9N5B - chains A and B of the 13 polymer chains in the assembly; structure by X-ray diffraction, 3.10 A resolution.

Chain A:
Protein: DNA-directed RNA polymerase II subunit RPB1
Organism: Saccharomyces cerevisiae S288C
Notes: EC 2.7.7.6
UniProtKB: P04050 (RPB1_YEAST); residue numbers follow UniProt; this construct covers 1-1733
Amino-acid sequence (1733 residues; each row starts with the number of its first residue):
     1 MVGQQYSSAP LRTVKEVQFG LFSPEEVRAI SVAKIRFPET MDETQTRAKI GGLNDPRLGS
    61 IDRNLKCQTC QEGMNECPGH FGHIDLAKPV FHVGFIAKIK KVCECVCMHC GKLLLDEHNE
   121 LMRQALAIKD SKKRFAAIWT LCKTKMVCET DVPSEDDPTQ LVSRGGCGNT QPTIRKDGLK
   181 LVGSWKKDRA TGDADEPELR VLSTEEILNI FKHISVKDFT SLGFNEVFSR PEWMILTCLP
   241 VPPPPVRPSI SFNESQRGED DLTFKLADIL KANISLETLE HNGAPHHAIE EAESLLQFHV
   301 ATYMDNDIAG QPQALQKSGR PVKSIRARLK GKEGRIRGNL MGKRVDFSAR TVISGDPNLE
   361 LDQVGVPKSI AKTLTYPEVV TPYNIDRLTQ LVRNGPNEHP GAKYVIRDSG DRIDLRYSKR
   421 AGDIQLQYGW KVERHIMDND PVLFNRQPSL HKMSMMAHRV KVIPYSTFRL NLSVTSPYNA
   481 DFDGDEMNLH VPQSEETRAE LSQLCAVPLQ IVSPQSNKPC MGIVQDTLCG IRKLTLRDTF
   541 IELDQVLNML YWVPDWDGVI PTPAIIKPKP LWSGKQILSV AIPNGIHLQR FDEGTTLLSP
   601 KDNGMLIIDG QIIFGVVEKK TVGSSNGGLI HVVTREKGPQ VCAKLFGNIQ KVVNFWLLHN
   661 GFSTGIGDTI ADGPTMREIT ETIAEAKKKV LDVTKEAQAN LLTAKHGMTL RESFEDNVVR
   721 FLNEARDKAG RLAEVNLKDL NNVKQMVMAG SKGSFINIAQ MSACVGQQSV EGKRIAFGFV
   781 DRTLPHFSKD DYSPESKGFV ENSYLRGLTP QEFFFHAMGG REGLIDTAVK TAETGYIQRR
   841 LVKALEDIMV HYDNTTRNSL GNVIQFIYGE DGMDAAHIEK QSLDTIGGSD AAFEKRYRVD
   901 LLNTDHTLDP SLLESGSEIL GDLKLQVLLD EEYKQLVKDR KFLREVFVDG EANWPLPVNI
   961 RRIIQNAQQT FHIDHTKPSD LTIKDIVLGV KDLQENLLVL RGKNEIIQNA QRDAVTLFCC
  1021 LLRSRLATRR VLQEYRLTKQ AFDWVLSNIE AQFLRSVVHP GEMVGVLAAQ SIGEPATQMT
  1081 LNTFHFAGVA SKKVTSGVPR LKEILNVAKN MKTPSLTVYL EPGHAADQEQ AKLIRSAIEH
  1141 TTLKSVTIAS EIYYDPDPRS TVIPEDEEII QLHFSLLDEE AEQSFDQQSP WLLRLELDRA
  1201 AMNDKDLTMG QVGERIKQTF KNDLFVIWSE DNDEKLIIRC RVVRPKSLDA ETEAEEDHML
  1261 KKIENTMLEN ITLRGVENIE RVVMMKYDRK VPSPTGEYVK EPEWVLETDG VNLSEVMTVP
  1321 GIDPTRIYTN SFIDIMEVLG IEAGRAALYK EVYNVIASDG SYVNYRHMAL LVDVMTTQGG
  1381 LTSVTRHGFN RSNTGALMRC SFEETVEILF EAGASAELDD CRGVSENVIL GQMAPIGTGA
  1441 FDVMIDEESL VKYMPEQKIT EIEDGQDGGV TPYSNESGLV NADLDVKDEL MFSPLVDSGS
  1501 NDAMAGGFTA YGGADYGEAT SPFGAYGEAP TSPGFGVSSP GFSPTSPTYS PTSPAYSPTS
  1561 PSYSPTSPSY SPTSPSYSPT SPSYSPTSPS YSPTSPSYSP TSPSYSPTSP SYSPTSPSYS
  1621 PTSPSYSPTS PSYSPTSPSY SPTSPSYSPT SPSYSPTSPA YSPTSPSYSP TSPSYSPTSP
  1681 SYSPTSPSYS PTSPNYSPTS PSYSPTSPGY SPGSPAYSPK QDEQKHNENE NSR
Not modelled in the structure: 1-2, 154-160, 187-198, 250-256, 1082-1091, 1177-1186, 1244-1256, 1447-1733
UniProt features mapped onto this chain:
  - region: Pro248 to Asp260 (Lid loop), Asn306 to Lys323 (Rudder loop), Pro810 to Glu822 (Bridging helix)
  - binding site (Zn(2+)): Cys67, Cys70, Cys77, His80, Cys107, Cys110, Cys148, Cys167
  - binding site (Mg(2+)): Asp481, Asp483, Asp485
  - modified residue: Thr1471 (Phosphothreonine)
  - cross-link (Glycyl lysine isopeptide (Lys-Gly)): Lys695 (interchain with G-Cter in ubiquitin), Lys1246 (interchain with G-Cter in ubiquitin), Lys1350 (interchain with G-Cter in ubiquitin)
Bound ions: Zn2+ site 1: Cys67, Cys70, Cys77, His80; Zn2+ site 2: Cys107, Cys110, Cys148, Cys167; Mg2+: Asp481, Asp485 (shared with 1 residue of chain R)

Chain B:
Protein: DNA-directed RNA polymerase II subunit RPB2
Organism: Saccharomyces cerevisiae S288C
Notes: EC 2.7.7.6
UniProtKB: P08518 (RPB2_YEAST); numbering as in UniProt (aligned over 1-1224)
Amino-acid sequence (1224 residues; row label = number of the first residue in the row):
     1 MSDLANSEKY YDEDPYGFED ESAPITAEDS WAVISAFFRE KGLVSQQLDS FNQFVDYTLQ
    61 DIICEDSTLI LEQLAQHTTE SDNISRKYEI SFGKIYVTKP MVNESDGVTH ALYPQEARLR
   121 NLTYSSGLFV DVKKRTYEAI DVPGRELKYE LIAEESEDDS ESGKVFIGRL PIMLRSKNCY
   181 LSEATESDLY KLKECPFDMG GYFIINGSEK VLIAQERSAG NIVQVFKKAA PSPISHVAEI
   241 RSALEKGSRF ISTLQVKLYG REGSSARTIK ATLPYIKQDI PIVIIFRALG IIPDGEILEH
   301 ICYDVNDWQM LEMLKPCVED GFVIQDRETA LDFIGRRGTA LGIKKEKRIQ YAKDILQKEF
   361 LPHITQLEGF ESRKAFFLGY MINRLLLCAL DRKDQDDRDH FGKKRLDLAG PLLAQLFKTL
   421 FKKLTKDIFR YMQRTVEEAH DFNMKLAINA KTITSGLKYA LATGNWGEQK KAMSSRAGVS
   481 QVLNRYTYSS TLSHLRRTNT PIGRDGKLAK PRQLHNTHWG LVCPAETPEG QACGLVKNLS
   541 LMSCISVGTD PMPIITFLSE WGMEPLEDYV PHQSPDATRV FVNGVWHGVH RNPARLMETL
   601 RTLRRKGDIN PEVSMIRDIR EKELKIFTDA GRVYRPLFIV EDDESLGHKE LKVRKGHIAK
   661 LMATEYQDIE GGFEDVEEYT WSSLLNEGLV EYIDAEEEES ILIAMQPEDL EPAEANEEND
   721 LDVDPAKRIR VSHHATTFTH CEIHPSMILG VAASIIPFPD HNQSPRNTYQ SAMGKQAMGV
   781 FLTNYNVRMD TMANILYYPQ KPLGTTRAME YLKFRELPAG QNAIVAIACY SGYNQEDSMI
   841 MNQSSIDRGL FRSLFFRSYM DQEKKYGMSI TETFEKPQRT NTLRMKHGTY DKLDDDGLIA
   901 PGVRVSGEDV IIGKTTPISP DEEELGQRTA YHSKRDASTP LRSTENGIVD QVLVTTNQDG
   961 LKFVKVRVRT TKIPQIGDKF ASRHGQKGTI GITYRREDMP FTAEGIVPDL IINPHAIPSR
  1021 MTVAHLIECL LSKVAALSGN EGDASPFTDI TVEGISKLLR EHGYQSRGFE VMYNGHTGKK
  1081 LMAQIFFGPT YYQRLRHMVD DKIHARARGP MQVLTRQPVE GRSRDGGLRF GEMERDCMIA
  1141 HGAASFLKER LMEASDAFRV HICGICGLMT VIAKLNHNQF ECKGCDNKID IYQIHIPYAA
  1201 KLLFQELMAM NITPRLYTDR SRDF
Not modelled in the structure: 1-19, 74-85, 139-161, 338-344, 439-445, 503-508, 644-646, 669-675, 715-720, 920-929, 1222-1224
Bound ions: Zn2+: Cys1163, Cys1166, Cys1182

Chain A / chain B interface:
Residue-residue contacts (398; chain A residue first):
  Gln4(A) - Phe1158(B)
  Gln4(A) - Arg1159(B)  hydrogen bond (side chain-backbone)
  Gln5(A) - Arg1159(B)  hydrogen bond (backbone-side chain)
  Gln5(A) - Leu1175(B)
  Tyr6(A) - Arg1159(B)
  Tyr6(A) - Leu1175(B)
  Ser7(A) - Arg1159(B)
  Ser7(A) - His1161(B)  hydrogen bond
  Ser7(A) - Leu1175(B)
  Ser7(A) - Phe1180(B)
  Ser7(A) - Gln1193(B)  hydrogen bond (backbone-side chain)
  Ser8(A) - Asn1178(B)
  Ala9(A) - His1161(B)
  Ala9(A) - Gln1193(B)  hydrogen bond (backbone-side chain)
  Pro10(A) - Ile1191(B)
  Pro10(A) - Tyr1192(B)
  Pro10(A) - Gln1193(B)  hydrogen bond (backbone-backbone)
  Leu11(A) - Gln1193(B)
  Arg12(A) - Tyr1192(B)  hydrogen bond
  Arg12(A) - Gln1193(B)  hydrogen bond (backbone-backbone)
  Arg12(A) - Ile1194(B)
  Arg12(A) - Thr1218(B)
  Thr13(A) - Thr1218(B)
  Val14(A) - Tyr1217(B)
  Lys15(A) - Tyr1217(B)  hydrogen bond (backbone-backbone)
  Lys15(A) - Thr1218(B)
  Lys15(A) - Arg1220(B)
  Glu16(A) - Arg1215(B)
  Glu16(A) - Leu1216(B)
  Glu16(A) - Tyr1217(B)  hydrogen bond (backbone-backbone)
  Glu16(A) - Arg1220(B)
  Glu16(A) - Ser1221(B)  hydrogen bond (side chain-backbone)
  Val17(A) - Arg1215(B)
  Gln18(A) - Thr1213(B)
  Gln18(A) - Arg1215(B)  hydrogen bond (backbone-backbone)
  Phe19(A) - Ile1212(B)  hydrophobic
  Phe19(A) - Thr1213(B)
  Gly20(A) - Ile1212(B)
  Gly20(A) - Thr1213(B)  hydrogen bond (backbone-side chain)
  Leu21(A) - Asn1211(B)
  Leu21(A) - Thr1213(B)
  Phe22(A) - Leu1168(B)  hydrophobic
  Phe22(A) - Met1208(B)  hydrophobic
  Phe22(A) - Asn1211(B)  hydrogen bond (backbone-side chain)
  Phe22(A) - Ile1212(B)
  Phe22(A) - Thr1213(B)
  Glu26(A) - Cys1166(B)
  Glu26(A) - Arg1215(B)  salt bridge
  Ala29(A) - Lys1183(B)
  Ala29(A) - Gly1184(B)  hydrogen bond (backbone-backbone)
  Ile30(A) - Thr1170(B)
  Ile30(A) - Lys1183(B)
  Ser31(A) - Lys1183(B)
  Val32(A) - Lys1183(B)
  Arg47(A) - Ile918(B)
  Arg47(A) - Ser919(B)
  Thr69(A) - Lys1174(B)
  Cys70(A) - Ala1173(B)
  Gln71(A) - Lys1174(B)
  Gln71(A) - Asn1176(B)  hydrogen bond
  Gln71(A) - His1177(B)  hydrogen bond
  Glu72(A) - Leu1175(B)
  Met74(A) - Arg1116(B)  hydrogen bond (backbone-side chain)
  Asn75(A) - Arg1116(B)  hydrogen bond (backbone-side chain)
  Asn75(A) - Phe1158(B)
  Glu76(A) - Phe1158(B)
  Glu76(A) - Arg1159(B)  salt bridge
  Glu76(A) - His1161(B)
  Glu76(A) - Leu1175(B)
  Pro78(A) - Lys1201(B)  hydrogen bond (backbone-side chain)
  Pro78(A) - Gln1205(B)  hydrogen bond (backbone-side chain)
  Gly79(A) - Gln1205(B)  hydrogen bond (backbone-side chain)
  Phe81(A) - Gln1205(B)
  Phe81(A) - Met1208(B)  hydrophobic
  His92(A) - Met1210(B)  hydrogen bond (side chain-backbone)
  Leu236(A) - Asn1211(B)
  Pro240(A) - Met1208(B)
  Pro240(A) - Ala1209(B)
  Pro242(A) - Ala1209(B)
  Pro245(A) - Leu1114(B)
  Pro245(A) - Tyr1198(B)
  Pro245(A) - Leu1202(B)
  Val246(A) - Leu1114(B)
  Val246(A) - Leu1202(B)  hydrophobic
  Val246(A) - Gln1205(B)
  Tyr303(A) - Ala1209(B)
  Met304(A) - Met1210(B)
  Ile325(A) - Glu1206(B)
  Ile325(A) - Met1210(B)  hydrophobic
  Arg328(A) - Glu1206(B)  salt bridge
  Leu329(A) - Leu1203(B)  hydrophobic
  Leu329(A) - Met1210(B)  hydrophobic
  Arg335(A) - Leu1202(B)
  Arg335(A) - Glu1206(B)  salt bridge
  Ile336(A) - Leu1203(B)  hydrophobic
  Arg337(A) - Arg1129(B)  hydrogen bond (backbone-side chain)
  Arg337(A) - Glu1132(B)  salt bridge
  Gly338(A) - Arg1129(B)  hydrogen bond (backbone-side chain)
  Asn339(A) - Thr1115(B)
  Asn339(A) - Gln1117(B)
  Asn339(A) - Ala1199(B)
  Leu340(A) - Ala1199(B)  hydrophobic
  Leu340(A) - Ala1200(B)
  Leu340(A) - Leu1203(B)  hydrophobic
  Met341(A) - Glu1132(B)
  Met341(A) - Arg1135(B)
  Gly342(A) - Arg1129(B)  hydrogen bond (backbone-side chain)
  Gly342(A) - Phe1130(B)
  Lys343(A) - Gln1117(B)
  Lys343(A) - Leu1128(B)
  Lys343(A) - Arg1129(B)
  Lys343(A) - Phe1130(B)  hydrogen bond (backbone-backbone)
  Lys343(A) - Leu1151(B)  hydrogen bond (side chain-backbone)
  Lys343(A) - Ser1155(B)
  Lys343(A) - Asp1156(B)  salt bridge
  Lys343(A) - Pro1197(B)
  Arg344(A) - Pro1118(B)
  Arg344(A) - Glu1120(B)  salt bridge
  Arg344(A) - Gly1127(B)  hydrogen bond (side chain-backbone)
  Arg344(A) - Leu1128(B)
  Arg344(A) - Arg1129(B)
  Arg344(A) - Ala1154(B)
  Arg344(A) - Ser1155(B)  hydrogen bond (backbone-side chain)
  Val345(A) - Gly1127(B)
  Val345(A) - Leu1128(B)  hydrogen bond (backbone-backbone)
  Val345(A) - Phe1130(B)  hydrophobic
  Val345(A) - Arg1150(B)
  Val345(A) - Ala1154(B)
  Asp346(A) - Arg1106(B)  salt bridge
  Asp346(A) - Ala1107(B)
  Asp346(A) - Arg1108(B)
  Asp346(A) - Gly1109(B)
  Asp346(A) - Met1111(B)
  Asp346(A) - Pro1118(B)
  Asp346(A) - Arg1150(B)  hydrogen bond (backbone-side chain)
  Asp346(A) - Ala1154(B)  hydrogen bond (backbone-backbone)
  Phe347(A) - Ala1107(B)  hydrogen bond (backbone-backbone)
  Phe347(A) - Arg1150(B)  hydrogen bond (backbone-side chain)
  Ser348(A) - His1104(B)
  Ser348(A) - Ala1105(B)
  Ser348(A) - Arg1106(B)  hydrogen bond (backbone-backbone)
  Ser348(A) - Leu1128(B)  hydrogen bond (side chain-backbone)
  Ala349(A) - His1104(B)
  Arg350(A) - Lys1102(B)
  Arg350(A) - Ile1103(B)
  Arg350(A) - His1104(B)  hydrogen bond (backbone-backbone)
  Arg350(A) - Leu1128(B)
  Thr351(A) - Ile1103(B)
  Val352(A) - Gly977(B)
  Gly355(A) - Tyr833(B)
  Asp356(A) - Tyr833(B)  hydrogen bond
  Pro357(A) - Ser831(B)
  Pro357(A) - Gly832(B)
  Pro357(A) - Tyr833(B)  hydrophobic
  Asn358(A) - Tyr833(B)  hydrogen bond
  Ile370(A) - Ile1103(B)  hydrophobic
  Thr373(A) - Ala1105(B)
  Thr373(A) - Ala1107(B)
  Leu374(A) - Ala1107(B)
  Tyr404(A) - Arg1108(B)
  Arg412(A) - Arg1108(B)
  Glu433(A) - Arg1108(B)  salt bridge
  Leu443(A) - Met1138(B)  hydrophobic
  Leu443(A) - Phe1146(B)  hydrophobic
  Asn445(A) - Glu1134(B)
  Gln447(A) - Glu1134(B)  hydrogen bond
  Ser449(A) - Met1133(B)
  Ser449(A) - Glu1134(B)  hydrogen bond
  Ser449(A) - Cys1137(B)
  His451(A) - Cys1137(B)  hydrogen bond (backbone-side chain)
  Lys452(A) - Ala1140(B)
  Lys452(A) - His1141(B)  hydrogen bond (backbone-side chain)
  Met455(A) - Phe1130(B)  hydrophobic
  Met455(A) - Glu1134(B)
  Met455(A) - Cys1137(B)  hydrophobic
  Met455(A) - Met1138(B)  hydrophobic
  Met455(A) - His1141(B)
  Tyr465(A) - Ile976(B)  hydrophobic
  Ser466(A) - Gln975(B)
  Ser466(A) - Val1099(B)
  Ser466(A) - Asp1100(B)  hydrogen bond
  Ser466(A) - Ile1103(B)
  Thr467(A) - Ile976(B)
  Thr467(A) - Gly977(B)
  Arg469(A) - Tyr833(B)
  Arg469(A) - Ile976(B)
  Arg469(A) - Gly991(B)  hydrogen bond (side chain-backbone)
  Leu472(A) - Gln835(B)
  Thr475(A) - Glu836(B)
  Ala480(A) - Glu836(B)
  Asp481(A) - Glu836(B)
  Asp481(A) - Asp837(B)
  Phe482(A) - Gln835(B)
  Phe482(A) - Glu836(B)  hydrogen bond (backbone-backbone)
  Phe482(A) - Asp837(B)
  Phe482(A) - Thr989(B)  hydrogen bond (backbone-side chain)
  Asp483(A) - Asp837(B)
  Asp483(A) - Lys979(B)
  Asp483(A) - Lys987(B)
  Asp483(A) - Thr989(B)
  Gly484(A) - Thr989(B)
  Glu486(A) - Lys1102(B)
  Asn488(A) - Leu1128(B)
  His490(A) - Phe1130(B)
  His490(A) - Arg1150(B)  hydrogen bond
  Val491(A) - Arg1150(B)  hydrogen bond (backbone-side chain)
  Pro492(A) - Glu1149(B)
  Gln493(A) - Glu1149(B)  hydrogen bond (backbone-side chain)
  Ser494(A) - Glu1149(B)  hydrogen bond
  Thr497(A) - Phe1146(B)
  Thr497(A) - Glu1149(B)  hydrogen bond
  Glu500(A) - Ala1143(B)
  Glu500(A) - Ala1144(B)
  Glu500(A) - Ser1145(B)  hydrogen bond
  Glu500(A) - Phe1146(B)  hydrogen bond (side chain-backbone)
  Leu501(A) - Phe1146(B)  hydrophobic
  Leu504(A) - Gly1142(B)
  Cys505(A) - Met1138(B)  hydrophobic
  Cys505(A) - His1141(B)
  Gln510(A) - His1141(B)  hydrogen bond
  Val524(A) - Gln835(B)
  Gln525(A) - Gln835(B)
  Gln525(A) - Glu836(B)  hydrogen bond (side chain-backbone)
  Gln525(A) - His1015(B)
  Asp526(A) - Cys829(B)  hydrogen bond
  Asp526(A) - Asn834(B)
  Asp526(A) - Gln835(B)
  Asp526(A) - Asn1013(B)  hydrogen bond
  Asp526(A) - His1015(B)  hydrogen bond (backbone-side chain)
  Cys529(A) - His1015(B)
  Leu657(A) - Cys829(B)  hydrophobic
  Leu658(A) - Tyr830(B)  hydrophobic
  Leu658(A) - Ser831(B)
  Leu658(A) - Leu1081(B)
  His659(A) - Asn1074(B)  hydrogen bond
  His659(A) - Thr1077(B)
  His659(A) - Leu1081(B)
  Asn660(A) - Leu1081(B)
  Asn660(A) - Met1082(B)  hydrogen bond (backbone-backbone)
  Asn660(A) - Ala1083(B)  hydrogen bond (backbone-backbone)
  Gly661(A) - Ala1083(B)
  Phe662(A) - Ile827(B)
  Phe662(A) - Ala828(B)
  Phe662(A) - Cys829(B)  hydrogen bond (backbone-backbone)
  Phe662(A) - Pro1014(B)
  Phe662(A) - Ala1083(B)
  Ser663(A) - Ile827(B)  hydrogen bond (side chain-backbone)
  Ser663(A) - Pro1014(B)
  Ser663(A) - Gln1084(B)
  Ser663(A) - Ile1085(B)
  Ser663(A) - Phe1086(B)  hydrogen bond (side chain-backbone)
  Thr664(A) - Ile827(B)
  Thr664(A) - Pro1014(B)
  Thr664(A) - Phe1086(B)
  Gly665(A) - Leu1026(B)
  Gly665(A) - Phe1069(B)
  Gly665(A) - Phe1086(B)
  Ile666(A) - Val1023(B)  hydrophobic
  Ile666(A) - Leu1026(B)  hydrophobic
  Ile666(A) - Ile1027(B)
  Ile666(A) - Leu1030(B)  hydrophobic
  Ile666(A) - Val1052(B)  hydrophobic
  Asp668(A) - Phe1069(B)
  Ile670(A) - Arg1067(B)
  Met746(A) - Pro1014(B)
  Met746(A) - His1015(B)  hydrogen bond
  Met746(A) - Pro1018(B)  hydrophobic
  Ser751(A) - His1015(B)
  Lys752(A) - His1015(B)
  Lys752(A) - Ser1019(B)
  Asn757(A) - Pro1018(B)
  Asn757(A) - Ser1019(B)
  Asn757(A) - Met1021(B)
  Gln760(A) - Met1021(B)
  Met761(A) - Met1021(B)  hydrophobic
  Met761(A) - Val1023(B)  hydrophobic
  Glu771(A) - Lys510(B)  salt bridge
  Ile775(A) - Asn516(B)
  Ala776(A) - Asn516(B)  hydrogen bond (backbone-side chain)
  Gly778(A) - His400(B)
  Gly778(A) - His515(B)
  Gly778(A) - Asn516(B)
  Phe779(A) - Asn516(B)
  Phe779(A) - Thr517(B)
  Phe779(A) - Glu698(B)
  Phe779(A) - Glu699(B)
  Val780(A) - Glu699(B)  hydrogen bond (backbone-side chain)
  Arg782(A) - Glu698(B)  hydrogen bond (side chain-backbone)
  Arg782(A) - Glu699(B)  hydrogen bond (side chain-backbone)
  Arg782(A) - Ile701(B)  hydrogen bond (side chain-backbone)
  Arg782(A) - Leu702(B)
  Thr783(A) - Asn516(B)  hydrogen bond (backbone-side chain)
  Pro785(A) - Glu698(B)
  Pro785(A) - Ile701(B)
  Pro785(A) - Leu702(B)
  Pro785(A) - Ile703(B)  hydrogen bond (backbone-backbone)
  His786(A) - Trp519(B)
  His786(A) - Leu702(B)
  His786(A) - Ile703(B)
  His786(A) - Ala704(B)
  His786(A) - Met705(B)
  His786(A) - His733(B)  hydrogen bond (backbone-side chain)
  His786(A) - Glu742(B)  salt bridge
  Phe787(A) - Leu702(B)
  Lys789(A) - Arg620(B)
  Glu795(A) - Val731(B)
  Glu801(A) - Ile729(B)
  Asn802(A) - Arg728(B)
  Asn802(A) - Ile729(B)  hydrogen bond (side chain-backbone)
  Tyr804(A) - His761(B)
  Tyr804(A) - Asn762(B)
  Tyr804(A) - Gln763(B)
  Tyr804(A) - Met1021(B)  hydrophobic
  Tyr804(A) - Val1023(B)  hydrophobic
  Leu805(A) - His761(B)
  Arg806(A) - Pro725(B)  hydrogen bond (side chain-backbone)
  Arg806(A) - Lys727(B)  hydrogen bond (side chain-backbone)
  Arg806(A) - Arg728(B)
  Arg806(A) - Ile729(B)
  Arg806(A) - His761(B)
  Gly807(A) - Arg728(B)
  Gly807(A) - Asp760(B)
  Gly807(A) - His761(B)
  Leu808(A) - Arg728(B)  hydrogen bond (backbone-side chain)
  Leu808(A) - Asp760(B)  hydrogen bond (backbone-backbone)
  Leu808(A) - Phe1047(B)
  Thr809(A) - Phe1047(B)
  Pro810(A) - Trp519(B)
  Pro810(A) - Met705(B)  hydrophobic
  Pro810(A) - Pro745(B)  hydrophobic
  Pro810(A) - Phe1047(B)
  Gln811(A) - Met705(B)
  Phe813(A) - Pro759(B)
  Phe813(A) - Asp760(B)
  Phe813(A) - Asn767(B)
  Phe813(A) - Phe1047(B)  hydrophobic
  Phe814(A) - Leu514(B)  hydrophobic
  Phe814(A) - His515(B)
  Phe814(A) - Trp519(B)  hydrophobic
  His816(A) - Gln763(B)
  His816(A) - Ser764(B)  hydrogen bond (backbone-side chain)
  Ala817(A) - Leu514(B)  hydrophobic
  Ala817(A) - Pro524(B)  hydrophobic
  Ala817(A) - Ser764(B)
  Met818(A) - Leu514(B)
  Gly820(A) - Ser764(B)
  Arg821(A) - Arg512(B)
  Arg821(A) - Leu514(B)
  Arg821(A) - Cys523(B)
  Arg821(A) - Pro524(B)  hydrogen bond (side chain-backbone)
  Arg821(A) - Ala525(B)
  Arg821(A) - Thr527(B)
  Glu822(A) - Gln513(B)
  Leu824(A) - Cys533(B)  hydrophobic
  Leu824(A) - Thr768(B)
  Ile825(A) - Arg512(B)
  Ile825(A) - Cys533(B)  hydrophobic
  Ala828(A) - Gly530(B)
  Arg839(A) - Glu1132(B)  salt bridge
  Val842(A) - Asp1136(B)
  Lys843(A) - Glu1132(B)  salt bridge
  Lys843(A) - Arg1135(B)
  Glu846(A) - Arg1135(B)  salt bridge
  Met1063(A) - Ile1139(B)
  Val1066(A) - Asp1136(B)
  Val1066(A) - Ala1140(B)  hydrophobic
  Gln1070(A) - Asp1136(B)
  Gln1070(A) - Cys1137(B)
  Lys1262(A) - Ser265(B)
  Asn1265(A) - Gly263(B)
  Glu1269(A) - Glu262(B)
  Glu1269(A) - Gly263(B)
  Leu1409(A) - Leu1207(B)  hydrophobic
  Phe1410(A) - Met1210(B)  hydrophobic
  Phe1410(A) - Ile1212(B)  hydrophobic
  Asp1420(A) - Arg1220(B)  hydrogen bond (backbone-side chain)
  Arg1422(A) - Arg1220(B)
  Val1424(A) - Ile1139(B)  hydrophobic
  Val1428(A) - Leu1147(B)  hydrophobic
  Val1428(A) - Leu1151(B)  hydrophobic
  Ile1429(A) - Pro1197(B)
  Ile1429(A) - Ala1200(B)
  Leu1430(A) - His1195(B)
  Leu1430(A) - Ile1196(B)
  Leu1430(A) - Pro1197(B)
  Leu1430(A) - Phe1204(B)  hydrophobic
  Gly1431(A) - Lys1148(B)
  Gly1431(A) - Met1152(B)
  Gly1431(A) - Pro1197(B)
  Met1433(A) - Ala1144(B)  hydrophobic
  Met1433(A) - Lys1148(B)
  Ala1434(A) - Ala1144(B)
  Ile1436(A) - Ile1139(B)  hydrophobic
  Ile1436(A) - Gly1142(B)
  Ile1436(A) - Ala1144(B)
  Gly1437(A) - Gly1142(B)
  Thr1438(A) - Gly1142(B)  hydrogen bond (side chain-backbone)
  Gly1439(A) - Ala1144(B)
Interface residues without a listed pair, chain A (216 interface residues in all): Gln68, Phe228, Leu239, Pro243, Pro248, Gly319, Arg326, Ile353, Ser354, Lys403, Pro448, Thr527, Asn654, Gly667, Thr680, Lys687, Asn742, Val743, Gly753, Asp781, Leu784, Ser788, Gln838, Leu1067, Lys1144, Lys1261, Ser1401, Val1406, Ser1425, Gln1432
Interface residues without a listed pair, chain B (198 interface residues in all): Glu312, Lys315, Lys471, His518, Arg635, Ala695, Ser700, Ala726, Arg730, Ile748, Leu749, Pro765, Tyr769, Ser838, Gly988, Ile990, Glu1053, His1076, Lys1080, Val1113, Val1119, Gly1131, Ile1172, Pro1214, Asp1219

Summary:
The interface between chain A and chain B involves 216 residues on one side and 198 on the other, with 84
hydrogen bonds and 14 salt bridges. Polar contacts include Glu26(A)-Arg1215(B), Glu76(A)-Arg1159(B) and
Arg328(A)-Glu1206(B).
Chain A is DNA-directed RNA polymerase II subunit RPB1 and chain B is DNA-directed RNA polymerase II subunit
RPB2, both from Saccharomyces cerevisiae S288C; the structure, RNA polymerase II elongation complex containing
8-oxoG at +1 site, apo form, was determined by X-ray diffraction, deposited together with 9N5C, 9N5D, 9N5E,
9N5F and 9N5G.
